PDB entry 4BAP | X-ray diffraction, 1.21 A resolution | chain A

[Chain A]
Name: Lysozyme C
Source organism: Gallus gallus
Notes: EC 3.2.1.17
UniProt: P00698 (LYSC_CHICK); residues 1-129 here correspond to UniProt positions 19-147 (UniProt number = residue number + 18)
Chain sequence (129 residues; row label = number of the first residue in the row):
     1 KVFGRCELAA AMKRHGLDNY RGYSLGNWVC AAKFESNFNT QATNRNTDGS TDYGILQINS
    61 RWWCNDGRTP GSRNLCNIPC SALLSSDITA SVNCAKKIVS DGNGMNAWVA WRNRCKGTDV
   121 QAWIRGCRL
Disulfides: C6-C127, C30-C115, C64-C80, C76-C94
Ion coordination: Na+ site 1: G49, T51, D66, R68, T69; Na+ site 2: S60, C64, S72, R73
Small-molecule neighbours:
  - hydroxyethylcholinetriazoledipicolinate (DCJ; N-((1-(2,6-dicarboxypyridin-4-yl)-1H-1,2,3-triazol-4-yl)methyl)-2-hydroxy-N,N-dimethylethanaminium), molecule 1: K1, V2, F3, G4, R5, C6, E7
  - hydroxyethylcholinetriazoledipicolinate (DCJ), molecule 2: R5, K33, F34, F38, A122, W123
Curated features (UniProtKB/Swiss-Prot):
  - active site: E35, D52
  - binding site (substrate): D101

[Overview]
Chain A binds hydroxyethylcholinetriazoledipicolinate. The Na+ site 1 is built by G49, T51, D66, R68 and T69.
The Na+ site 2 is built by S60, C64, S72 and R73. Curated annotation (UniProt) lists active-site residues E35
and D52 and substrate-binding residue D101.
Chain A is Lysozyme C (Gallus gallus); the structure, Hen egg-white lysozyme structure in complex with the
europium tris- hydroxyethylcholinetriazoledipicolinate complex at 1.21 A resolution, was determined by X-ray
diffraction together with 4BAD, 4BAF, 4BAL and 4BAR from the same study.
